PDB entry 6LPB | electron microscopy, 3.90 A resolution | chains R and A of the 6 polymer chains in the assembly

== Chain R ==
Protein: Pituitary adenylate cyclase-activating polypeptide type I receptor
Source organism: Homo sapiens
UniProtKB: P41586 (PACR_HUMAN); residues 21-417 here = UniProt positions 21-417
Chain sequence (403 residues; each row starts with the number of its first residue):
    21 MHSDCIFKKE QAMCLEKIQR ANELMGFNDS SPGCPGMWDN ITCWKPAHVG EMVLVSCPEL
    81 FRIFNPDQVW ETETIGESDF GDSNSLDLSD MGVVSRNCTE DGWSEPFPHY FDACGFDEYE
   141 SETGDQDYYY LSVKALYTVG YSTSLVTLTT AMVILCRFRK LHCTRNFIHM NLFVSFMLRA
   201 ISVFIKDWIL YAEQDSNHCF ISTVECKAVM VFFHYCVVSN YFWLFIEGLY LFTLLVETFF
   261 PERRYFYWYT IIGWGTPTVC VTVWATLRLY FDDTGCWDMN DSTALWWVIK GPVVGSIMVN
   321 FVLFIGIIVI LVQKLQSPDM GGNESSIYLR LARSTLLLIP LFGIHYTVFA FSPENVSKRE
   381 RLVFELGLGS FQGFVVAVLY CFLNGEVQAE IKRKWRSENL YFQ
Not modelled in the structure: 21-25, 90-110, 135-145, 177-182, 212-222, 338-345, 372-374, 417-423
Sequence notes: expression tag (418-423)
UniProt features mapped onto this chain:
  - region: Glu125 to Tyr139 (Important for ADCYAP1/PACAP ligand binding and specificity)
  - glycosylation (N-linked (GlcNAc...) asparagine): Asn48, Asn60, Asn117, Asn300, Asn375
  - mutagenesis: Val114 (V114A: Reduced affinity for ADCYAP1), Glu125 (E125R: Reduced affinity for ADCYAP1), Pro128 (P128A: Reduced affinity for ADCYAP1), Tyr130 (Y130A: Decreases maxadilan-induced receptor activity in the functional cAMP assay. Does not affect PACAP-38-induced receptor activity), Phe131 (F131A: Decreases maxadilan-induced receptor activity in the functional cAMP assay. Does not affect PACAP-38-induced receptor activity), Glu138 (E138R: Reduced affinity for ADCYAP1), Tyr139 (Y139A: Strongly reduced affinity for ADCYAP1), Tyr150 (Y150A: Decreased ADCYAP1/PACAP27 potency for ADCYAP1R1), Tyr157 (Y157A: Decreases maxadilan-induced receptor activity in the functional cAMP assay. Does not affect PACAP-38-induced receptor activity), Tyr161 (Y161A: Decreases PACAP-38-induced receptor activity in the functional cAMP assay. Decreases maxadilan-induced receptor activity), Arg199 (R199A: Decreases PACAP-38-induced receptor activity in the functional cAMP assay. Slightly decreases maxadilan-induced receptor activity), Lys206 (K206A: Decreases PACAP-38-induced receptor activity in the functional cAMP assay. Decreases maxadilan-induced receptor activity), 7 further mutagenesis entries in UniProt
Cystine bridges: Cys34-Cys63, Cys54-Cys118, Cys77-Cys134, Cys226-Cys296

== Chain A ==
Protein: Guanine nucleotide-binding protein G(s) subunit alpha isoforms short
Source organism: Homo sapiens
Chain sequence (249 residues; numbered 5 to 384; 131 numbers in that range are skipped by the numbering (no residue carries them; nothing is unmodelled there); the number before each row is that of its first residue):
     5 GNSKTEDQRN EEKAQREANK KIEKQLQKDK QVYRATHRLL LLGADNSGKS TIV
   189 KQMRILHGGS GGSGGTSGIF ETKFQVDKVN FHMFDVGGQR DERRKWIQCF NDVTAIIFVV
   249 DSSDYNRLQE ALNLFKSIWN NRWLRTISVI LFLNKQDLLA EKVLAGKSKI EDYFPEFARY
   309 TTPEDATPEP GEDPRVTRAK YFIRDEFLRI STASGDGRHY CYPHFTCAVD TENARRIFND
   369 CRDIIQRMHL RQYELL
Not modelled in the structure: 5-11, 189-207

== Interface between chain R and chain A ==
Residue-residue contacts (32; chain R residue first):
  Arg185(R) - Gln380(A)  hydrogen bond
  Arg185(R) - Tyr381(A)
  Glu247(R) - Tyr381(A)
  Tyr250(R) - Tyr381(A)
  Leu251(R) - Tyr381(A)  hydrophobic
  Leu251(R) - Leu383(A)  hydrophobic
  Leu254(R) - His377(A)
  Leu255(R) - Gln374(A)  hydrogen bond (backbone-side chain)
  Leu255(R) - Leu378(A)  hydrophobic
  Val256(R) - Arg370(A)  hydrogen bond (backbone-side chain)
  Thr258(R) - Ile373(A)
  Thr258(R) - Gln374(A)  hydrogen bond
  Phe259(R) - His41(A)
  Phe259(R) - Phe366(A)  hydrophobic
  Phe259(R) - Arg370(A)
  Phe259(R) - Ile373(A)  hydrophobic
  Phe260(R) - Asp215(A)
  Phe260(R) - Lys216(A)
  Phe260(R) - Val217(A)  hydrophobic
  Pro261(R) - Gln35(A)
  Pro261(R) - Arg38(A)
  Leu331(R) - Leu383(A)  hydrophobic
  Lys334(R) - Asp371(A)
  Lys334(R) - Gln374(A)  hydrogen bond
  Lys334(R) - Arg375(A)
  Lys334(R) - Leu384(A)
  Leu335(R) - Leu384(A)  hydrophobic
  Ser354(R) - Leu383(A)  hydrogen bond (side chain-backbone)
  Leu357(R) - Leu383(A)  hydrophobic
  Leu358(R) - Leu383(A)  hydrophobic
  Asn404(R) - Glu382(A)
  Gly405(R) - Glu382(A)
Other interface residues (no listed pair), chain R (21 interface residues in all): His189, Arg353
Other interface residues (no listed pair), chain A (20 interface residues in all): Cys369

== Summary ==
The interface between chain R and chain A involves 21 residues on one side and 20 on the other; the contacts
include 6 hydrogen bonds. Polar pairs include Arg185(R)-Gln380(A), Leu255(R)-Gln374(A) and
Val256(R)-Arg370(A). Curated annotation (UniProt) lists 19 mutagenesis sites on chain R.
Chain R is Pituitary adenylate cyclase-activating polypeptide type I receptor and chain A is Guanine
nucleotide-binding protein G(s) subunit alpha isoforms short, both from Homo sapiens; the structure, Cryo-EM
structure of the human PAC1 receptor coupled to an engineered heterotrimeric G protein, was determined by
electron microscopy.
